7VAS - chains C and G of the 12 polymer chains in the assembly; structure by electron microscopy, 3.00 A resolution.

# Chain C
Protein: V-type ATP synthase alpha chain
From: Thermus thermophilus HB8
Notes: EC 7.1.2.2
UniProtKB: Q56403 (VATA_THET8); residue numbers follow UniProt; this construct covers 1-578
Sequence (578 residues; each row starts with the number of its first residue):
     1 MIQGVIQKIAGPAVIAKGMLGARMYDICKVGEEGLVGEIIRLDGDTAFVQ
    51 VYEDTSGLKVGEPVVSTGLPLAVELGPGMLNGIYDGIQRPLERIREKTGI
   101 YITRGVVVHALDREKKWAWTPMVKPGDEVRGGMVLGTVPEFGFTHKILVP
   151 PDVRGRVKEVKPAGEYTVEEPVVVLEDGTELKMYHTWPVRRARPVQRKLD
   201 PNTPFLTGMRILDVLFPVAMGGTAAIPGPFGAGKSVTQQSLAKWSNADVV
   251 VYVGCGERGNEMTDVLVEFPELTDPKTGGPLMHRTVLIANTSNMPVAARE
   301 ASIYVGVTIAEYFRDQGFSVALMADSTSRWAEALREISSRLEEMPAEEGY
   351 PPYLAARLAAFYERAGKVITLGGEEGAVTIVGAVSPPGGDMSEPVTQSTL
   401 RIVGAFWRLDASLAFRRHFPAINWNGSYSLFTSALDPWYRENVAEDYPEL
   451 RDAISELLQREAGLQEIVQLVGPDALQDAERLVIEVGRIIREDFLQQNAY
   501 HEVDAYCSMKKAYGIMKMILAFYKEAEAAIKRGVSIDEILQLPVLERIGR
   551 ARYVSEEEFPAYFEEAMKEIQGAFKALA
Sequence notes: conflict Ala232 (Ser in Q56403), Ser235 (Thr in Q56403)
Metal / ion sites: Mg2+: Ser235 (together with ATP)
Ligand contacts: ATP (adenosine-5'-triphosphate): Pro229, Phe230, Gly231, Ala232, Gly233, Lys234, Ser235, Val236, Glu257, Arg258, Glu261, Phe419, Pro420, Gln497, Asn498, Ala499, Tyr500

# Chain G
Protein: V-type ATP synthase subunit D
From: Thermus thermophilus HB8
UniProtKB: O87880 (VATD_THET8); numbering as in UniProt (aligned over 1-223)
Sequence (223 residues; row label = number of the first residue in the row):
     1 MSQVSPTRMNLLQRRGQLRLAQKGVDLLKKKRDALVAEFFGLVREAMEAR
    51 KALDQAAKEAYAALLLAQAFDGPEVVAGAALGVPPLEGVEAEVENVWGSK
   101 VPRLKATFPDGALLSPVGTPAYTLEASRAFRRYAEALIRVANTETRLKKI
   151 GEEIKKTTRRVNALEQVVIPGIRAQIRFIQQVLEQREREDTFRLKRIKGK
   201 IEAREAEEEGGRPNPQVEIGAGL
Disordered / not traced: 1-3, 210-223

# How chain C and chain G interact
Residue-residue contacts - 9 pairs, chain C then chain G:
  Glu342(C) - Arg196(G)
  Glu343(C) - Arg196(G)  hydrogen bond (backbone-side chain)
  Met344(C) - Arg196(G)
  Met344(C) - Ile197(G)  hydrophobic
  Pro345(C) - Arg193(G)  hydrogen bond (backbone-side chain)
  Ala346(C) - Arg193(G)  hydrogen bond (backbone-side chain)
  Glu347(C) - Glu189(G)
  Glu348(C) - Glu189(G)  hydrogen bond (backbone-side chain)
  Leu470(C) - Ala163(G)  hydrophobic
Other interface residues (no listed pair), chain C (10 interface residues in all): Asp390, Val471
Other interface residues (no listed pair), chain G (8 interface residues in all): Arg159, Phe178, Lys200

# Summary
10 residues of chain C and 8 residues of chain G are in contact, with 4 hydrogen bonds. Polar contacts include
Glu343(C)-Arg196(G), Pro345(C)-Arg193(G) and Ala346(C)-Arg193(G). Ligands of chain C: ATP.
Here chain C is V-type ATP synthase alpha chain and chain G is V-type ATP synthase subunit D, both from
Thermus thermophilus HB8. Entry 7VAS (V1EG domain of V/A-ATPase from Thermus thermophilus at low ATP
concentration, state1-2) was determined by electron microscopy together with 7VAI, 7VAJ, 7VAK, 7VAL, 7VAM,
7VAN and 11 further entries from the same study.
